Entry 3X1L (X-ray diffraction, 2.10 A resolution); this record covers chains D and J of the 10 polymer chains in the assembly.

Chain D:
Name: Cmr4
Organism: Archaeoglobus fulgidus DSM 4304
UniProtKB: O28416 (O28416_ARCFU); residues 1-355 here = UniProt positions 1-355
Chain sequence (357 residues; row label = number of the first residue in the row; numbers below 1 keep their minus sign (Met-1 is residue -1)):
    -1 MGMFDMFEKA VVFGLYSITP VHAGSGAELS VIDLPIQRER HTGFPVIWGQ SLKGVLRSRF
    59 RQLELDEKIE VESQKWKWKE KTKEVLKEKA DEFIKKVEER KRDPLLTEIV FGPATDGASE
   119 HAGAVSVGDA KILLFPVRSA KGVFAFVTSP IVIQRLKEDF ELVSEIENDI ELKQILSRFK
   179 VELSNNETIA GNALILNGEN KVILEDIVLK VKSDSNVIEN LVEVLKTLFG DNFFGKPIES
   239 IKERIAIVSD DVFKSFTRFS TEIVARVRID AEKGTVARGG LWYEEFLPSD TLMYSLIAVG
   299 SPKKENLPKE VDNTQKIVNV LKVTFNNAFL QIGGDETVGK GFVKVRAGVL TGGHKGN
Unresolved in the structure: -1 to 0, 71, 172-177, 212-214, 235-238, 303-304, 348-355
Differences from the reference sequence: expression tag (-1 to 0)

Chain J:
Molecule: 31-nt DNA strand
Sequence (31 nucleotides; numbered 1 to 31; the number before each row is that of its first residue):
     1 TGCTCTCAGC CGCAAGGACC GCATACTACA A
Unresolved in the structure: 1-9

How chain D and chain J interact:
Residue-residue contacts (17):
  Asp31(D) with DG21(J), sugar contact
  Leu32(D) with DG21(J), base contact
  Ser117(D) with DA30(J), hydrogen bond to the base; DA31(J), sugar contact
  Arg266(D) with DG21(J), base contact; DC22(J), hydrogen bond to the base
  Val274(D) with DC19(J), base contact
  Arg276(D) with DC19(J), phosphate contact; DC20(J), phosphate contact
  Gly277(D) with DC19(J), phosphate contact; DC20(J), hydrogen bond to the phosphate; DG21(J), hydrogen bond to the base; DC22(J), sugar contact
  Leu279(D) with DC19(J), base contact; DC20(J), sugar contact; DG21(J), sugar contact
  Trp280(D) with DG21(J), stacking on the base
Other interface residues (no listed pair), chain D (12 interface residues in all): Ser28, Ala275, Gly278

Summary:
12 residues of chain D and 6 residues of chain J are in contact, with 4 hydrogen bonds and 1 aromatic stacking
contact. Polar contacts include Ser117(D)-DA30(J), Arg266(D)-DC22(J) and Gly277(D)-DG21(J).
Chain D is Cmr4 (Archaeoglobus fulgidus DSM 4304) and chain J is a 31-nt DNA strand; the structure, Crystal
Structure of the CRISPR-Cas RNA Silencing Cmr Complex Bound to a Target Analog, was determined by X-ray
diffraction.
